PDB entry 2ZP8 | X-ray diffraction, 3.20 A resolution | chains A and E of the 10 polymer chains in the assembly

Chain A:
Molecule: Transcription attenuation protein mtrB
From: Bacillus stearothermophilus
UniProtKB: Q9X6J6 (MTRB_BACST); residues 3-76 here correspond to UniProt positions 1-74 (UniProt number = residue number - 2)
Chain sequence (74 residues; each row starts with the number of its first residue):
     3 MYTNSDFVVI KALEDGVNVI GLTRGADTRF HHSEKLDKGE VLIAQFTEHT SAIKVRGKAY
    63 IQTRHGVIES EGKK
Not modelled in the structure: 3-6, 74-76
Small-molecule neighbours:
  - tryptophan (TRP), molecule 1: V21, I22, G23, H33, H34, A46, Q47, T49, H51, T52, I55
  - tryptophan (TRP), molecule 2: T25, R26, G27, D29, T30, S53, A54

Chain E:
Molecule: Tryptophan RNA-binding attenuator protein-inhibitory protein
From: Bacillus subtilis
UniProtKB: O31466 (RTPA_BACSU); numbering as in UniProt (aligned over 1-53)
Chain sequence (53 residues; row label = number of the first residue in the row):
     1 MVIATDDLEV ACPKCERAGE IEGTPCPACS GKGVILTAQG YTLLDFIQKH LNK
Bound ions: Zn2+: C12, C26

Chain A / chain E interface:
Pairs across the interface (12; chain A residue first):
  I22(A) with M1(E)
  R31(A) with T5(E)
  F32(A) with M1(E), hydrophobic; I3(E); A4(E); T5(E), hydrogen bond (backbone-backbone)
  H33(A) with D6(E), hydrogen bond (backbone-backbone)
  H34(A) with D6(E), salt bridge
  S35(A) with A4(E)
  K56(A) with M1(E), hydrogen bond
  R58(A) with M1(E); V2(E)
Also at the interface, not in a pair above, chain A (9 interface residues in all): N20

In short:
9 residues of chain A face 6 of chain E across their interface, with 3 hydrogen bonds and 1 salt bridge. Polar
pairs include H34(A)-D6(E), K56(A)-M1(E) and F32(A)-T5(E). Chain A binds tryptophan. C12(E) and C26(E) form
the Zn2+ site.
Chain A is Transcription attenuation protein mtrB (Bacillus stearothermophilus) and chain E is Tryptophan
RNA-binding attenuator protein-inhibitory protein (Bacillus subtilis); the structure, The Nature of the
TRAP:Anti-TRAP complex, was determined by X-ray diffraction (same publication as 2ZP9).
